1ZOH - chain A; structure by X-ray diffraction, 1.81 A resolution.

Chain A:
Molecule: Protein kinase CK2, alpha subunit
From: Zea mays
Notes: EC 2.7.1.37
UniProt: P28523 (CSK2A_MAIZE); residues 6-337 here correspond to UniProt positions 1-332 (UniProt number = residue number - 5)
Sequence (332 residues; each row starts with the number of its first residue):
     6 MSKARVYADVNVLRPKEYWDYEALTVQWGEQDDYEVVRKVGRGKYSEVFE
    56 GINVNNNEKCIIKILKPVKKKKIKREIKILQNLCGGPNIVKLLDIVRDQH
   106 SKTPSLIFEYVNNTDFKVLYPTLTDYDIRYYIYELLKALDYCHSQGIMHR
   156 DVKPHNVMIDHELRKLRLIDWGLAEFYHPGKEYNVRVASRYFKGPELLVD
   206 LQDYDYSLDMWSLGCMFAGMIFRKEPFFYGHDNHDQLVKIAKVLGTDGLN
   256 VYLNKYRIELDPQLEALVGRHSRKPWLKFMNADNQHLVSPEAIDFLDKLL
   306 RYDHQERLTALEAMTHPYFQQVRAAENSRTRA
Unresolved in the structure: 332-337
Metal / ion sites: Na+ near Asp-175 (its only coordinating residue here)
Ligand contacts: K44 (5,6,7,8-tetrabromo-1-methyl-2,3-dihydro-1H-imidazo[1,2-a]benzimidazole): Val-45, Gly-46, Val-53, Ile-66, Lys-68, Val-95, Phe-113, Glu-114, Val-116, Asn-118, Met-163, Ile-174, Asp-175
Swiss-Prot annotation at these positions:
  - active site: Asp-156 (Proton acceptor)
  - binding site (ATP): Val-45 to Val-53, Lys-68
Reported in the primary citation:
  - binding site for K44: Val-45, Val-53, Ile-66, Glu-114, Val-116, Met-163, Ile-174, Asp-175
  - conformationally variable residues (loop rearrangement, side-chain flip): Lys-68, Glu-81, Arg-102 to Thr-108, His-160, Asp-175
  - contacts within the chain: Lys-68/Asp-175, Glu-81/Trp-176 (water-mediated contact)
  - mutagenesis - I174A: decreased binding to K44

In short:
Chain A binds compound K44. Curated annotation (UniProt) lists active-site residue Asp-156 and 10 ATP-binding
residues. From the paper: a binding site for K44 at Val-45, Val-53 and Ile-66 among others; I174A reduces
binding to K44.
Chain A is Protein kinase CK2, alpha subunit (Zea mays); the structure, Crystal structure of protein kinase
CK2 in complex with TBB-derivatives inhibitors, was determined by X-ray diffraction together with 1ZOE and
1ZOG from the same study.
